Entry 4INR (X-ray diffraction, 2.70 A resolution); this record covers chains B and C of the 28 polymer chains in the assembly.

# Chain B
Molecule: Proteasome component Y13
Source organism: Saccharomyces cerevisiae
Notes: EC 3.4.25.1
UniProtKB: P23638 (PSA4_YEAST); residues 0-257 here correspond to UniProt positions 1-258 (UniProt number = residue number + 1)
Chain sequence (258 residues; row label = number of the first residue in the row; numbering starts at 0):
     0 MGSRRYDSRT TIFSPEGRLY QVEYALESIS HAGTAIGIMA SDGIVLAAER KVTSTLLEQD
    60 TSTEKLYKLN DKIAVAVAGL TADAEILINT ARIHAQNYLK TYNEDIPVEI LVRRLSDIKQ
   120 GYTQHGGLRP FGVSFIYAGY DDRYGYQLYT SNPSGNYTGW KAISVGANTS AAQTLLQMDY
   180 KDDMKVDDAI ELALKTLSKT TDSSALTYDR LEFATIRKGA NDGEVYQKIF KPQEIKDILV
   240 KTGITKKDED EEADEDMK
Disordered / not traced: 0, 245-257
UniProt features mapped onto this chain:
  - cross-link (Glycyl lysine isopeptide (Lys-Gly)): Lys99 (interchain with G-Cter in ubiquitin), Lys198 (interchain with G-Cter in ubiquitin), Lys230 (interchain with G-Cter in ubiquitin)

# Chain C
Molecule: Proteasome component PRE6
Source organism: Saccharomyces cerevisiae
Notes: EC 3.4.25.1
UniProtKB: P40303 (PSA7_YEAST); residues -1 to 252 here correspond to UniProt positions 1-254 (UniProt number = residue number + 2)
Chain sequence (254 residues; numbered -1 to 252; the number before each row is that of its first residue; numbers below 1 keep their minus sign (Met-1 is residue -1)):
    -1 MSGYDRALSI FSPDGHIFQV EYALEAVKRG TCAVGVKGKN CVVLGCERRS TLKLQDTRIT
    59 PSKVSKIDSH VVLSFSGLNA DSRILIEKAR VEAQSHRLTL EDPVTVEYLT RYVAGVQQRY
   119 TQSGGVRPFG VSTLIAGFDP RDDEPKLYQT EPSGIYSSWS AQTIGRNSKT VREFLEKNYD
   179 RKEPPATVEE CVKLTVRSLL EVVQTGAKNI EITVVKPDSD IVALSSEEIN QYVTQIEQEK
   239 QEQQEQDKKK KSNH
Disordered / not traced: -1 to 0, 242-252
UniProt features mapped onto this chain:
  - modified residue: Thr58 (Phosphothreonine)

# Interface between chain B and chain C
Residue-residue contacts - 75 pairs, chain B then chain C:
  Arg3(B) - Arg4(C)
  Asp6(B) - Tyr2(C)  hydrogen bond
  Asp6(B) - Arg4(C)  salt bridge
  Arg8(B) - Arg4(C)
  Thr10(B) - Leu6(C)
  Thr10(B) - Arg125(C)
  Ile11(B) - Leu6(C)  hydrophobic
  Ile11(B) - Gln17(C)
  Phe12(B) - Gln17(C)  hydrogen bond (backbone-side chain)
  Phe12(B) - Tyr20(C)  hydrophobic
  Phe12(B) - Ala24(C)  hydrophobic
  Phe12(B) - Leu76(C)  hydrophobic
  Phe12(B) - Arg125(C)
  Phe12(B) - Pro126(C)
  Phe12(B) - Gly128(C)
  Ser13(B) - Tyr20(C)
  Pro14(B) - Tyr20(C)  hydrophobic
  Pro14(B) - Glu23(C)
  Glu15(B) - Glu23(C)
  Glu15(B) - Arg27(C)  hydrogen bond (backbone-side chain)
  Gly16(B) - Tyr20(C)
  Gly16(B) - Glu23(C)
  Gly16(B) - Ala24(C)
  Gly16(B) - Arg27(C)
  Arg17(B) - Arg27(C)
  Leu18(B) - Leu76(C)  hydrophobic
  Leu18(B) - Arg125(C)
  Met38(B) - Asp54(C)
  Met38(B) - Arg56(C)
  Glu108(B) - Ile57(C)
  Arg112(B) - Arg81(C)
  Ser115(B) - Arg81(C)  hydrogen bond (backbone-side chain)
  Asp116(B) - Arg81(C)  salt bridge
  Asp116(B) - Ile82(C)
  Gln119(B) - Ala78(C)
  Gln119(B) - Asp79(C)
  Gln119(B) - Ile82(C)
  Thr122(B) - Arg125(C)  hydrogen bond (backbone-side chain)
  Gln123(B) - Tyr118(C)
  Gln123(B) - Gly123(C)
  Gln123(B) - Val124(C)
  Gln123(B) - Arg125(C)  hydrogen bond (backbone-backbone)
  Gln123(B) - Phe127(C)
  His124(B) - Gly123(C)
  His124(B) - Val124(C)
  Gly125(B) - Tyr2(C)
  Gly125(B) - Gly123(C)
  Gly126(B) - Tyr2(C)
  Tyr143(B) - Arg56(C)  hydrogen bond (backbone-side chain)
  Tyr143(B) - Ile57(C)  hydrophobic
  Tyr145(B) - Arg56(C)  hydrogen bond (backbone-side chain)
  Gln146(B) - Ile57(C)
  Leu147(B) - Ile57(C)
  Tyr148(B) - Ile57(C)
  Ser153(B) - Ala78(C)
  Gly154(B) - Ala78(C)
  Gly154(B) - Arg81(C)  hydrogen bond (backbone-side chain)
  Asn155(B) - Asn77(C)
  Tyr156(B) - Pro59(C)
  Tyr156(B) - Arg81(C)
  Thr157(B) - Thr58(C)
  Gly158(B) - Gln53(C)
  Gly158(B) - Asp54(C)  hydrogen bond (backbone-backbone)
  Gly158(B) - Ile57(C)
  Gly158(B) - Thr58(C)  hydrogen bond (backbone-side chain)
  Trp159(B) - Leu50(C)  hydrophobic
  Trp159(B) - Leu52(C)
  Trp159(B) - Gln53(C)
  Trp159(B) - Asp54(C)
  Lys160(B) - Leu52(C)  hydrogen bond (backbone-backbone)
  Lys160(B) - Gln53(C)
  Ala161(B) - Leu52(C)
  Gln172(B) - Leu50(C)
  Gln172(B) - Leu52(C)
  Gln176(B) - Lys51(C)
Also at the interface, not in a pair above, chain B (41 interface residues in all): Leu175, Tyr179
Also at the interface, not in a pair above, chain C (31 interface residues in all): Ala21

# Summary
Chain B and chain C form an interface of 41 and 31 residues respectively; the contacts include 12 hydrogen
bonds and 2 salt bridges. Polar contacts include Asp6(B)-Arg4(C), Asp116(B)-Arg81(C) and Asp6(B)-Tyr2(C).
Here chain B is Proteasome component Y13 and chain C is Proteasome component PRE6, both from Saccharomyces
cerevisiae. Entry 4INR (Yeast 20S proteasome in complex with the vinyl sulfone LU102) was determined by X-ray
diffraction (same publication as 4INT and 4INU).
